PDB entry 2D3H | X-ray diffraction, 1.22 A resolution | chains A and C of the 3 polymer chains in the assembly

# Chain A (and C)
Name: Collagen model peptides (pro-pro-GLY)4-hyp-hyp-gly-(pro-pro-GLY)4
Notes: chain C of this document is another copy of the same molecule, construct and numbering; everything in this record applies to it too
Chain sequence (27 residues; numbered 1 to 27; the number before each row is that of its first residue):
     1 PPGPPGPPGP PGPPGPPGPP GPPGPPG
Unresolved in the structure: 25-27 (chain C: 26-27)
Modified / non-standard residues: P13 (4-hydroxyproline; HYP); P14 (4-hydroxyproline; HYP)

# Chain A / chain C interface
Pairs across the interface (45; chain A residue first):
  P1(A) with P2(C); G3(C), hydrogen bond (backbone-backbone)
  P2(A) with G3(C)
  G3(A) with G3(C); P4(C)
  P4(A) with G3(C); P5(C); G6(C), hydrogen bond (backbone-backbone)
  P5(A) with G6(C)
  G6(A) with G6(C); P7(C)
  P7(A) with G6(C); P8(C); G9(C), hydrogen bond (backbone-backbone)
  P8(A) with G9(C)
  G9(A) with G9(C); P10(C)
  P10(A) with G9(C); P11(C); G12(C), hydrogen bond (backbone-backbone)
  P11(A) with G12(C)
  G12(A) with G12(C); P13(C)
  P13(A) with P14(C); G15(C), hydrogen bond (backbone-backbone)
  G15(A) with G15(C); P16(C)
  P16(A) with G15(C); P16(C); P17(C); G18(C), hydrogen bond (backbone-backbone)
  P17(A) with G18(C)
  G18(A) with G18(C); P19(C)
  P19(A) with G18(C); P20(C); G21(C), hydrogen bond (backbone-backbone)
  P20(A) with G21(C)
  G21(A) with G21(C); P22(C)
  P22(A) with P23(C); G24(C), hydrogen bond (backbone-backbone)
  P23(A) with G24(C)
  G24(A) with G24(C); P25(C)
Also at the interface, not in a pair above, chain A (24 interface residues in all): P14
Also at the interface, not in a pair above, chain C (25 interface residues in all): P1

# Summary
24 residues of chain A face 25 of chain C across their interface, with 8 hydrogen bonds. The backbones
hydrogen-bond at P1(A)-G3(C), P4(A)-G6(C) and P7(A)-G9(C).
Chain A and chain C are both Collagen model peptides (pro-pro-GLY)4-hyp-hyp-gly-(pro-pro-GLY)4; the structure,
Crystal structures of collagen model peptides (Pro-Pro-Gly)4-Hyp-Hyp-Gly-(Pro-Pro-Gly)4, was determined by
X-ray diffraction, deposited together with 2D3F.
